Entry 1FKA (X-ray diffraction, 3.30 A resolution); this record covers chains A and I of the 20 polymer chains in the assembly.

Chain A:
Molecule: 16S ribosomal RNA
From: Thermus thermophilus
Sequence (1518 nucleotides; numbered 1 to 1518; the number before each row is that of its first residue):
     1 UUUGUUGGAGAGUUUGAUCCUGGCUCAGGGUGAACGCUGGCGGCGUGCCU
    51 AAGACAUGCAAGUCGUGCGGGCCGCGGGGUUUUACUCCGUGGUCAGCGGC
   101 GGACGGGUGAGUAACGCGUGGGUGACCUACCCGGAAGAGGGGGACAACCC
   151 GGGGAAACUCGGGCUAAUCCCCCAUGUGGACCCGCCCCUUGGGGUGUGUC
   201 CAAAGGGCUUUGCCCGCUUCCGGAUGGGCCCGCGUCCCAUCAGCUAGUUG
   251 GUGGGGUAAUGGCCCACCAAGGCGACGACGGGUAGCCGGUCUGAGAGGAU
   301 GGCCGGCCACAGGGGCACUGAGACACGGGCCCCACUCCUACGGGAGGCAG
   351 CAGUUAGGAAUCUUCCGCAAUGGGCGCAAGCCUGACGGAGCGACGCCGCU
   401 UGGAGGAAGAAGCCCUUCGGGGUGUAAACUCCUGAACCCGGGACGAAACC
   451 CCCGACGAGGGGACUGACGGUACCGGGGUAAUAGCGCCGGCCAACUCCGU
   501 GCCAGCAGCCGCGGUAAUACGGAGGGCGCGAGCGUUACCCGGAUUCACUG
   551 GGCGUAAAGGGCGUGUAGGCGGCCUGGGGCGUCCCAUGUGAAAGACCACG
   601 GCUCAACCGUGGGGGAGCGUGGGAUACGCUCAGGCUAGACGGUGGGAGAG
   651 GGUGGUGGAAUUCCCGGAGUAGCGGUGAAAUGCGCAGAUACCGGGAGGAA
   701 CGCCGAUGGCGAAGGCAGCCACCUGGUCCACCCGUGACGCUGAGGCGCGA
   751 AAGCGUGGGGAGCAAACCGGAUUAGAUACCCGGGUAGUCCACGCCCUAAA
   801 CGAUGCGCGCUAGGUCUCUGGGUCUCCUGGGGGCCGAAGCUAACGCGUUA
   851 AGCGCGCCGCCUGGGGAGUACGGCCGCAAGGCUGAAACUCAAAGGAAUUG
   901 ACGGGGGCCCGCACAAGCGGUGGAGCAUGUGGUUUAAUUCGAAGCAACGC
   951 GAAGAACCUUACCAGGCCUUGACAUGCUAGGGAACCCGGGUGAAAGCCUG
  1001 GGGUGCCCGCGAGGGAGCCCUAGCACAGGUGCUGCAUGGCCGUCGUCAGC
  1051 UCGUGCCGUGAGGUGUUGGGUUAAGUCCCGCAACGAGCGCAACCCCCGCC
  1101 GUUAGUUGCCAGCGGUUCGGCCGGGCACUCUAACGGGACUGCCCGCGAAA
  1151 GCGGGAGGAAGGAGGGGACGACGUCUGGUCAGCAUGGCCCUUACGGCCUG
  1201 GGCGACACACGUGCUACAAUGCCCUACAAAGCGAUGCCACCCGGCAACGG
  1251 GGAGCUAAUCGCAAAAAGGUGGGCCCAGUUCGGAUUGGGGUCUGCAACCC
  1301 GACCCCAUGAAGCCGGAAUCGCUAGUAAUCGCGGAUCAGCCAUGCCGCGG
  1351 UGAAUACGUUCCCGGGCCUUGUACACACCGCCCGUCACGCCAUGGGAGCG
  1401 GGCUCUACCCGAAGUCGCCGGGAGCCUACGGGCAGGCGCCGAGGGUAGGG
  1451 CCCGUGACUGGGGCGAAGUCGUAACAAGGUAGCUGUACCGGAAGGUGCGG
  1501 CUGGAUCACCUCCUUUCU
Disordered / not traced: 1-5, 81-83, 541-551, 775-777, 942-949, 1035-1037, 1513-1518

Chain I:
Molecule: 30S ribosomal protein S9
From: Thermus thermophilus
Amino-acid sequence (89 residues; each row starts with the number of its first residue; note: 218 numbers in that range are skipped by the numbering (no residue carries them; nothing is unmodelled there); X marks 89 residues of unknown identity (built as UNK)):
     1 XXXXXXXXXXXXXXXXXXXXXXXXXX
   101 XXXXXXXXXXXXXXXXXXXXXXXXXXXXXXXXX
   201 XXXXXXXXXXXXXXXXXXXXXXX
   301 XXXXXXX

Interface between chain A and chain I:
Interface residues of chain A (facing chain I), 19 residues: A952, A1159, A1160, G1213, A1228, U1270, G1271, C1322, G1325, U1326, A1327, G1344, C1345, C1346, G1347, C1348, G1349, G1350, U1351

In short:
Chain A and chain I make no direct contact in this assembly.
Here chain A is 16S ribosomal RNA and chain I is 30S ribosomal protein S9, both from Thermus thermophilus.
Entry 1FKA (Structure of functionally activated small ribosomal subunit at 3.3 A resolution) was determined by
X-ray diffraction.
